PDB entry 7V05 | electron microscopy, 3.40 A resolution | chains A and X of the 29 polymer chains in the assembly

# Chain A
Molecule: 850 Fab Heavy Chain
Organism: Mus musculus
Notes: antibody fragment or engineered binder
Chain sequence (226 residues; each row starts with the number of its first residue; a row labelled like 82A-82C holds insertion residues (82A, then the next letters in order)):
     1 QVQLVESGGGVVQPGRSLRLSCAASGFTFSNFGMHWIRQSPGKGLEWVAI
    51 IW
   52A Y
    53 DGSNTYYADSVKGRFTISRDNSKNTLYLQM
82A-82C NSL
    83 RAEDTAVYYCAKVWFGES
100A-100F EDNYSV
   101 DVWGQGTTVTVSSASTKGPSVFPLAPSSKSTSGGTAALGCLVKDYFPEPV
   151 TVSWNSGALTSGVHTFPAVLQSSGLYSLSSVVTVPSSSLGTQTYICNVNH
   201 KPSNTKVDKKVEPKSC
Disordered / not traced: 215-216
Disulfide bonds: Cys22-Cys92, Cys140-Cys196

# Chain X
Molecule: Circumsporozoite protein
Organism: Plasmodium falciparum
UniProtKB: Q7K740 (CSP_PLAF7); residues -104 to 260 here correspond to UniProt positions 20-384 (UniProt number = residue number + 124)
Chain sequence (372 residues; row label = number of the first residue in the row; numbers below 1 keep their minus sign (Phe-104 is residue -104)):
  -104 FQEYQCYGSSSNTRVLNELNYDNAGTNLYNELEMNYYGKQENWYSLKKNS
   -54 RSLGENDDGNNEDNEKLRKPKHKKLKQPADGNPDPNANPNVDPNANPNVD
    -4 PNANPNVDPNANPNANPNANPNANPNANPNANPNANPNANPNANPNANPN
    46 ANPNANPNANPNANPNANPNANPNANPNANPNANPNANPNANPNANPNAN
    96 PNANPNANPNANPNANPNANPNANPNANPNANPNANPNANPNANPNANPN
   146 ANPNKNNQGNGQGHNMPNDPNRNVDENANANSAVKNNNNEEPSDKHIKEY
   196 LNKIQNSLSTEWSPCSVTCGNGIQVRIKPGSANKPKDELDYANDIEKKIC
   246 KMEKCSSVFNVVQSSPHHHHHH
Disordered / not traced: -104 to 3, 115-267
Differences from the reference sequence: conflict Ala74 (Val198 in Q7K740), Asn75 (Asp199 in Q7K740), Gln258 (Asn382 in Q7K740); expression tag (261-267)

# How chain A and chain X interact
Contacting residue pairs - 24 pairs, chain A then chain X:
  Asn31(A) with Asn113(X); Ala114(X), hydrogen bond (backbone-backbone)
  Phe32(A) with Pro112(X); Asn113(X)
  Gly33(A) with Pro112(X), hydrogen bond (backbone-backbone); Asn113(X), hydrogen bond (backbone-side chain)
  Trp52(A) with Pro108(X); Ala110(X), hydrophobic; Asn111(X), hydrogen bond (side chain-backbone); Pro112(X)
  Tyr52A(A) with Pro112(X), hydrogen bond (backbone-backbone); Asn113(X); Ala114(X), hydrophobic
  Tyr58(A) with Ala106(X); Pro108(X)
  Val95(A) with Pro112(X), hydrophobic
  Trp96(A) with Asn113(X), hydrogen bond (backbone-side chain)
  Phe97(A) with Asn113(X)
  Asn100C(A) with Asn109(X)
  Tyr100D(A) with Asn109(X); Ala110(X); Asn111(X), hydrogen bond; Pro112(X); Asn113(X)
Interface residues without a listed pair, chain A (13 interface residues in all): Ser100, Asp100B

# Overview
13 residues of chain A face 8 of chain X across their interface; the contacts include 7 hydrogen bonds. Among
the polar pairs are Gly33(A)-Asn113(X), Trp52(A)-Asn111(X) and Trp96(A)-Asn113(X).
Here chain A is 850 Fab Heavy Chain (Mus musculus) and chain X is Circumsporozoite protein (Plasmodium
falciparum). Entry 7V05 (Complex of Plasmodium falciparum circumsporozoite protein with 850 Fab) was
determined by electron microscopy, deposited together with 7UYL and 7UYM.
